PDB entry 5MTQ | X-ray diffraction, 2.60 A resolution | chains A and E of the 4 polymer chains in the assembly

== Chain A (and E) ==
Molecule: Enoyl-[acyl-carrier-protein] reductase [NADH]
From: Mycobacterium tuberculosis
Notes: EC 1.3.1.9; chain E of this document is another copy of the same molecule, construct and numbering; everything in this record applies to it too
UniProt: P9WGR1 (INHA_MYCTU); numbering as in UniProt (aligned over 1-269)
Amino-acid sequence (289 residues; row label = number of the first residue in the row; numbers below 1 keep their minus sign (Met-19 is residue -19)):
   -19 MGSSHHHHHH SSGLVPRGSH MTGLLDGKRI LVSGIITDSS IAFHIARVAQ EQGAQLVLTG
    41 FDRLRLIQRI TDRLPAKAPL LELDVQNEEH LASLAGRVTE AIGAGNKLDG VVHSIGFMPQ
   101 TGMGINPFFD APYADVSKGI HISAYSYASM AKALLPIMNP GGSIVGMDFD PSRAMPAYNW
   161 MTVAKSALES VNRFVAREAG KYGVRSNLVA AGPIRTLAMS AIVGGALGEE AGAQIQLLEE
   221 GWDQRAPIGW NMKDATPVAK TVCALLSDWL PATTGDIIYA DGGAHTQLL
Disordered / not traced: -19 to 1
Sequence notes: initiating methionine (-19); expression tag (-18 to 0)
Swiss-Prot annotation at these positions:
  - binding site (NAD(+)): Ser20, Ile21, Asp64, Val65, Ile95, Gly96, Lys165, Ile194
  - binding site (substrate): Tyr158
  - site: Phe149 (May act as an intermediate that passes the hydride ion from NADH to the substrate), Tyr158 (Transition state stabilizer)
  - modified residue: Thr266 (Phosphothreonine)
  - mutagenesis: Ser94 (S94A: Confers INH and ETH resistance. The mutant is 17 times more resistant to inhibition by the INH-NAD adduct ...), Asp148 (D148G: Confers pyridomycin resistance. Has no impact on the susceptibility to isoniazid and moxifloxacin. 14-fold decrease in NADH affinity, while no effect on catalytic activity), Tyr158 (Y158A: 1500-fold decrease in catalytic activity while no effect on lipid substrate affinity; Y158F: 24-fold decrease in catalytic activity while no effect on lipid substrate affinity ...), Lys165 (K165A/M: Loss of enzyme's ability to bind NADH; K165Q/R: No effect on the enzyme's catalytic ability or on its ability to bind NADH), Thr266 (T266A: No effect on catalytic activity. Loss of phosphorylation. Does not alter growth of M.tuberculosis ...)
Ligand contacts:
  - NAD (nicotinamide-adenine-dinucleotide): Gly14, Ile15, Ile16, Ser20, Ile21, Ala22, Phe41, Leu63, Asp64, Val65, Gln66, Ser94, Ile95, Gly96, Phe97, Ile122, Met147, Asp148, Phe149, Tyr158, Met161, Lys165, Ala191, Gly192, Pro193, Ile194, Thr196, Leu197, Ala198, Met199
  - XT3 (2-[4-[(4-cyclohexyl-1,2,3-triazol-1-yl)methyl]-2-oxidanyl-phenoxy]benzenecarbonitrile): Ile95, Gly96, Phe97, Met98, Met103, Phe149, Met155, Pro156, Ala157, Tyr158, Met161, Lys165, Pro193, Thr196, Ala198, Met199, Ile202, Val203, Gln214, Ile215, Leu218
From the paper describing this entry:
  - binding site for XT3: Gly96, Phe149, Tyr158, Ala198, Met199, Gln214, Ile215, Leu217, Leu218
  - conformationally variable residues (side-chain flip): Ile215

== Chain A / chain E interface ==
Residue-residue contacts (24; chain A residue first):
  Arg153(A) - Arg153(E)
  Arg153(A) - His265(E)
  Arg153(A) - Thr266(E)
  Arg153(A) - Gln267(E)
  Arg153(A) - Leu268(E)
  Ala154(A) - Thr266(E)  hydrogen bond (backbone-backbone)
  Ala154(A) - Gln267(E)
  Ala154(A) - Leu268(E)  hydrogen bond (backbone-backbone)
  Ala154(A) - Leu269(E)
  Met155(A) - Leu268(E)  hydrophobic
  Pro156(A) - Leu269(E)
  Arg225(A) - Arg225(E)
  Arg225(A) - Leu268(E)
  His265(A) - Arg153(E)  hydrogen bond (backbone-side chain)
  Thr266(A) - Arg153(E)
  Thr266(A) - Ala154(E)  hydrogen bond (backbone-backbone)
  Gln267(A) - Arg153(E)
  Gln267(A) - Ala154(E)
  Leu268(A) - Arg153(E)
  Leu268(A) - Ala154(E)  hydrogen bond (backbone-backbone)
  Leu268(A) - Trp222(E)  hydrophobic
  Leu268(A) - Arg225(E)  hydrogen bond (backbone-side chain)
  Leu269(A) - Pro156(E)
  Leu269(A) - Arg225(E)
Other interface residues (no listed pair), chain A (11 interface residues in all): Trp222
Other interface residues (no listed pair), chain E (14 interface residues in all): Met155, Leu217, Glu220, Gly221

== Summary ==
11 residues of chain A face 14 of chain E across their interface, with 6 hydrogen bonds. Polar pairs include
His265(A)-Arg153(E), Leu268(A)-Arg225(E) and Ala154(A)-Thr266(E). Ligands of chain A: NAD and compound XT3.
From the paper: a binding site for XT3 at Gly96(A), Phe149(A) and Tyr158(A) among others; conformational
variability at Ile215(A).
Both chains are Enoyl-[acyl-carrier-protein] reductase [NADH] (Mycobacterium tuberculosis). Entry 5MTQ
(Crystal structure of M. tuberculosis InhA inhibited by PT511) was determined by X-ray diffraction (same
publication as 5MTP, 5MTR, 5UGS, 5UGT and 5UGU).
